PDB entry 8PKJ | electron microscopy, 2.50 A resolution | chains A and I of the 10 polymer chains in the assembly

== Chain A ==
Molecule: Histone H3 (Fragment)
Organism: Mus musculus
Reference sequence: A0A7L1D652 (A0A7L1D652_9PASS); residues 0-135 here correspond to UniProt positions 1-136 (UniProt number = residue number + 1)
Amino-acid sequence (136 residues; row label = number of the first residue in the row; numbering starts at 0):
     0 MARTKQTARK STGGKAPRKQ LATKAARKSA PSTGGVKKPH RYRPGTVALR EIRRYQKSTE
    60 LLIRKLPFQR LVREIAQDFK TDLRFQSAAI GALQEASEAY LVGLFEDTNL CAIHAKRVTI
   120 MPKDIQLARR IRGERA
Disordered / not traced: 0-39, 134-135

== Chain I ==
Molecule: 153-nt DNA strand
Organism: synthetic construct
Sequence (153 nucleotides; row label = number of the first residue in the row; numbers below 1 keep their minus sign (DA-3 is residue -3)):
    -3 ATCCTGGAGA ATCCCGGTGC CGAGGCCGCT CAATTGGTCG TAGACAGCTC TAGCACCGCT
    57 TAAACGCACG TACGCGCTGT CCCCCGCGTT TTAACCGCCA AGGGGATTAC TCCCTAGTCT
   117 CCAGGCACGT TCAAGGCCAA TACATCCTGT GAT
Disordered / not traced: -3 to 0, 147-149

== How chain A and chain I interact ==
Residue-residue contacts (15):
  Tyr41(A) - DC142(I)  phosphate contact
  Arg42(A) - DA68(I)  salt bridge to the phosphate
  Arg42(A) - DC143(I)  hydrogen bond to the phosphate
  Thr45(A) - DC143(I)  hydrogen bond to the phosphate
  Arg63(A) - DA60(I)  salt bridge to the phosphate
  Arg72(A) - DC50(I)  salt bridge to the phosphate
  Arg83(A) - DG49(I)  sugar contact
  Arg83(A) - DC50(I)  phosphate contact
  Phe84(A) - DG49(I)  sugar contact
  Phe84(A) - DC50(I)  hydrogen bond to the phosphate
  Gln85(A) - DG49(I)  phosphate contact
  Arg116(A) - DG70(I)  phosphate contact
  Arg116(A) - DC71(I)  phosphate contact
  Val117(A) - DG70(I)  hydrogen bond to the phosphate
  Thr118(A) - DG70(I)  hydrogen bond to the phosphate
Also at the interface, not in a pair above, chain A (17 interface residues in all): Arg40, Pro43, Leu82, Ser86, Lys115, Met120
Also at the interface, not in a pair above, chain I (11 interface residues in all): DA59, DC69, DT144

== In short ==
The interface between chain A and chain I involves 17 residues on one side and 11 on the other; the contacts
include 5 hydrogen bonds and 3 salt bridges. Polar contacts include Arg42(A)-DC143(I), Thr45(A)-DC143(I) and
Phe84(A)-DC50(I).
Chain A is Histone H3 (Fragment) (Mus musculus) and chain I is a 153-nt DNA strand (synthetic construct); the
structure, Cryo-EM structure of the nucleosome containing Nr5a2 motif at SHL+5.5, was determined by electron
microscopy (same publication as 8PKI).
